PDB entry 6GIY | electron microscopy, 4.30 A resolution (low resolution: residue-level contacts below are approximate; hydrogen-bond / salt-bridge calls are withheld) | chains F and H of the 9 polymer chains in the assembly

Chain F (and H):
Molecule: TssK
From: Escherichia coli
Notes: chain H of this document is another copy of the same molecule, construct and numbering; everything in this record applies to it too
UniProt: B7LG64 (B7LG64_ECO55); residue numbers follow UniProt; this construct covers 1-444
Chain sequence (444 residues; row label = number of the first residue in the row):
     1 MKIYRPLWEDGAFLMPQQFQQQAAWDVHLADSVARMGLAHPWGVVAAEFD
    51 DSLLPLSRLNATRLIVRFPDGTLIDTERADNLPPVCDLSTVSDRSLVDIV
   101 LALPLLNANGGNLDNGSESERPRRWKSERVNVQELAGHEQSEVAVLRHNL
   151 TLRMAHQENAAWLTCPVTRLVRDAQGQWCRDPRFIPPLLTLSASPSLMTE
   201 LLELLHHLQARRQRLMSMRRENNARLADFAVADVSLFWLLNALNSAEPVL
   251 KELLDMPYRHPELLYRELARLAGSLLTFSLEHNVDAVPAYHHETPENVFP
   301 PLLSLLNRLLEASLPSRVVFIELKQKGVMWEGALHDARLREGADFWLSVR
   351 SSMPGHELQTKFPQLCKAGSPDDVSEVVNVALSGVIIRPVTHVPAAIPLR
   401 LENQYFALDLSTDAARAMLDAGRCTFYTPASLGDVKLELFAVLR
Unresolved in the structure: 312-444 (chain H: fully traced)
Differences from the reference sequence: conflict Ser194 (Gly in B7LG64), Leu202 (Ala in B7LG64)

Interface between chain F and chain H:
Contacting residue pairs (13):
  Leu105(F) - Leu53(H)
  Leu106(F) - Asn60(H)
  Asn107(F) - Leu82(H)
  Asn109(F) - Thr76(H)
  Glu120(F) - Lys126(H)
  Arg121(F) - Asn60(H)
  Arg121(F) - Leu82(H)
  Arg121(F) - Pro83(H)
  Arg121(F) - Val85(H)
  Asn159(F) - Arg58(H)
  Ala161(F) - Arg58(H)
  Trp162(F) - Arg58(H)
  Leu163(F) - Arg58(H)
Interface residues without a listed pair, chain F (11 interface residues in all): Ser117
Interface residues without a listed pair, chain H (11 interface residues in all): Leu56, Pro84, Arg129

Overview:
The chain F/chain H interface involves 11 residues from each chain.
Chain F and chain H are both TssK (Escherichia coli); the structure, The baseplate complex from the type VI
secretion system, was determined by electron microscopy (same publication as 6GJ1 and 6GJ3).
